8E3F - chains 5 and F of the 9 polymer chains in the assembly; structure by electron microscopy, 6.50 A resolution (low resolution: residue-level contacts below are approximate; hydrogen-bond / salt-bridge calls are withheld).

[Chain 5]
Molecule: Nt DNA
Sequence (60 nucleotides; row label = number of the first residue in the row):
    63 AACTAATCAT CTACACACTG ACGACCGTCA TGATCATATT ATTTTTTACG CCAGACAGGG
Not modelled in the structure: 63-85, 104-107

[Chain F]
Name: Transcription termination/antitermination protein NusG
From: Escherichia coli
UniProt: U9XYQ6 (U9XYQ6_ECOLX); residue numbers follow UniProt; this construct covers 1-181
Sequence (181 residues; row label = number of the first residue in the row):
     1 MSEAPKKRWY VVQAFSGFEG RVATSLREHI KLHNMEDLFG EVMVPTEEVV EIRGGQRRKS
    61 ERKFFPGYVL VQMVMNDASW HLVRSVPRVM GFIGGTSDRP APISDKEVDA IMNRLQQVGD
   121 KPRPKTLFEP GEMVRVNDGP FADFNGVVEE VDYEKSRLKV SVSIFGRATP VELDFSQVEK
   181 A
Not modelled in the structure: 1-5, 49-62, 181

[How chain 5 and chain F interact]
Contacting residue pairs (6; chain 5 residue first):
  DA100(5) with Ser-16(F); Pro-66(F); Gly-67(F)
  DT101(5) with Met-90(F)
  DT102(5) with Phe-15(F); Met-90(F)
Interface residues without a listed pair, chain 5 (4 interface residues in all): DT99
Interface residues without a listed pair, chain F (6 interface residues in all): Gln-13

[Summary]
Chain 5 and chain F form an interface of 4 and 6 residues respectively.
Here chain 5 is Nt DNA and chain F is Transcription termination/antitermination protein NusG (Escherichia
coli). Entry 8E3F (Escherichia coli Rho-dependent transcription pre-termination complex containing 18 nt long
RNA spacer, Mg-ADP-BeF3, and NusG; TEC ...) was determined by electron microscopy (same publication as 8E3H,
8E5K, 8E5L, 8E5O, 8E5P, 8E6W and 3 further entries).
